PDB entry 3VGC | X-ray diffraction, 1.67 A resolution | chains A and B of the 3 polymer chains in the assembly

# Chain A
Molecule: Gamma chymotrypsin
Source organism: Bos taurus
Notes: EC 3.4.21.1
UniProt: P00766 (CTRA_BOVIN); residue numbers follow UniProt; this construct covers 1-13
Amino-acid sequence (13 residues; numbered 1 to 13; the number before each row is that of its first residue):
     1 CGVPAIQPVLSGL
Unresolved in the structure: 11-13

# Chain B
Molecule: Gamma chymotrypsin
Source organism: Bos taurus
Notes: EC 3.4.21.1
UniProt: P00766 (CTRA_BOVIN); residues 16-146 here = UniProt positions 16-146
Amino-acid sequence (131 residues; each row starts with the number of its first residue):
    16 IVNGEEAVPGSWPWQVSLQDKTGFHFCGGSLINENWVVTAAHCGVTTSDV
    66 VVAGEFDQGSSSEKIQKLKIAKVFKNSKYNSLTINNDITLLKLSTAASFS
   116 QTVSAVCLPSASDDFAAGTTCVTTGWGLTRY
UniProt features mapped onto this chain:
  - active site (Charge relay system): His57, Asp102
Disulfides: Cys42-Cys58

# How chain A and chain B interact
Pairs across the interface - 19 pairs, chain A then chain B:
  Cys1(A) with Ala120(B); Val121(B); Cys122(B), disulfide
  Gly2(A) with Ala120(B), hydrogen bond (backbone-backbone); Cys122(B), hydrogen bond (backbone-side chain)
  Pro4(A) with Ser26(B); Pro28(B); Trp29(B), hydrophobic
  Ala5(A) with Gln116(B)
  Ile6(A) with Val23(B), hydrophobic; Pro24(B); Gly25(B); Ser26(B); Thr117(B)
  Gln7(A) with Ser26(B)
  Pro8(A) with Ser26(B); Trp27(B), hydrophobic
  Val9(A) with Val23(B), hydrophobic
  Leu10(A) with Val137(B), hydrophobic
Interface residues without a listed pair, chain B (14 interface residues in all): Glu20
Disulfides between the chains: Cys1(A)-Cys122(B)

# Overview
9 residues of chain A and 14 residues of chain B are in contact, with 1 disulfide bond and 2 hydrogen bonds.
Polar contacts include Gly2(A)-Cys122(B) and Gly2(A)-Ala120(B). From UniProt: active-site residues His57(B)
and Asp102(B) on chain B.
Here chain A is Gamma chymotrypsin and chain B is Gamma chymotrypsin, both from Bos taurus. Entry 3VGC
(Gamma-chymotrypsin L-naphthyl-1-acetamido boronic acid acid inhibitor complex) was determined by X-ray
diffraction (same publication as 1VGC, 2VGC and 4VGC).
